Entry 3W6K (X-ray diffraction, 2.37 A resolution); this record covers chains A and B of the 3 polymer chains in the assembly.

[Chain A]
Molecule: ScpA
Amino-acid sequence (18 residues; numbered 125 to 142; the number before each row is that of its first residue):
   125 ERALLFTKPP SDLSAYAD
Unresolved in the structure: 125, 141-142

[Chain B]
Molecule: ScpB
Source organism: Geobacillus stearothermophilus
Amino-acid sequence (92 residues; row label = number of the first residue in the row):
     8 GSHMGALKPA KAIVEALLFA AGDEGLSLSQ IAAVLEVSEL EAKAVIEELQ QDCRREERGI
    68 QLVELGGVFL LATKKEHAPY LKKLVEAPGA SP
Unresolved in the structure: 8-11, 94-99

[Interface between chain A and chain B]
Contacting residue pairs (6):
  F130(A) - F26(B)
  T131(A) - F26(B)
  K132(A) - F26(B)
  L137(A) - V92(B)
  Y140(A) - A85(B)  hydrophobic
  Y140(A) - K89(B)
Interface residues without a listed pair, chain A (6 interface residues in all): A139
Interface residues without a listed pair, chain B (7 interface residues in all): A27, K82, L88

[Summary]
6 residues of chain A face 7 of chain B across their interface.
Chain A is ScpA and chain B is ScpB (Geobacillus stearothermophilus); the structure, Crystal structure of
dimer of ScpB N-terminal domain complexed with ScpA peptide, was determined by X-ray diffraction, deposited
together with 3W6J.
